Entry 4QSM (X-ray diffraction, 3.00 A resolution); this record covers chains A and B of the 4 polymer chains in the assembly.

# Chain A (and B)
Molecule: L-lactate dehydrogenase A chain
Organism: Homo sapiens
Notes: EC 1.1.1.27; chain B of this document is another copy of the same molecule, construct and numbering; everything in this record applies to it too
Reference sequence: P00338 (LDHA_HUMAN); residue numbers follow UniProt; this construct covers 2-332
Chain sequence (337 residues; each row starts with the number of its first residue):
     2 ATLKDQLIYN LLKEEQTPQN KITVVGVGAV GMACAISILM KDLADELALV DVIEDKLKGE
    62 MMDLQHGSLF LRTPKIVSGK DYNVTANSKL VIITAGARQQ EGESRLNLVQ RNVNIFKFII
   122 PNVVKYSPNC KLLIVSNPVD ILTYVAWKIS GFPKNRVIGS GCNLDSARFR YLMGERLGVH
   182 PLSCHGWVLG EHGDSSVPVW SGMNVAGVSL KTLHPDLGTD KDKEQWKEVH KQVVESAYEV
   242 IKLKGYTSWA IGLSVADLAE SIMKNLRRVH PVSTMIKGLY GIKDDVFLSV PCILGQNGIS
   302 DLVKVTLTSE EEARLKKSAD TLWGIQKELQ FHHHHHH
Unresolved in the structure: 334-338 (chain B: 333-338)
Sequence notes: expression tag (333-338)
Curated features (UniProtKB/Swiss-Prot):
  - active site: H193 (Proton acceptor)
  - binding site (NAD(+)): R99, N138
  - binding site (substrate): R106, N138, R169, T248
  - modified residue: A2 (N-acetylalanine), K5 (N6-acetyllysine), Y10 (Phosphotyrosine), K14 (N6-acetyllysine), T18 (Phosphothreonine), K57 (N6-acetyllysine), K81 (N6-acetyllysine), K118 (N6-acetyllysine), K126 (N6-acetyllysine), K224 (N6-acetyllysine), K232 (N6-acetyllysine), Y239 (Phosphotyrosine), K243 (N6-acetyllysine), T309 (Phosphothreonine), S310 (Phosphoserine), K318 (N6-acetyllysine), T322 (Phosphothreonine)
  - cross-link: K57 (Glycyl lysine isopeptide (Lys-Gly) (interchain with G-Cter in SUMO2))
  - mutagenesis: D56 (D56A: Abolishes interaction with MP31), R99 (R99A: Abolishes interaction with MP31), R106 (R106A/K/Q: Increases binding to FLCN)
Small-molecule neighbours: 38K (3-{[7-(2,4-dimethoxypyrimidin-5-yl)-3-sulfamoylquinolin-4-yl]amino}benzoic acid): G27, D52, V53, A96, G97, A98, R99, R112, N115, I116, F119, I120
What the authors report for this chain:
  - binding site for 38K: D52, V53, R99, E102, R112, I116, F119
  - contacts within the chain: E104-R112 (salt bridge)
  - conformationally variable residues (side-chain flip): E102
  - catalytic residues: H193 (citing earlier work)

# Interface between chain A and chain B
Pairs across the interface (102; chain A residue first):
  T3(A) with E225(B)
  L4(A) with L211(B), hydrophobic; L214(B), hydrophobic; H215(B); E225(B), hydrogen bond (backbone-side chain); W227(B)
  K5(A) with R177(B); L178(B)
  Q7(A) with L214(B), hydrogen bond (side chain-backbone)
  L8(A) with V206(B), hydrophobic; V209(B), hydrophobic; L214(B), hydrophobic
  I9(A) with L178(B); V180(B), hydrophobic
  M33(A) with W250(B)
  I37(A) with W250(B), hydrophobic
  S38(A) with M41(B)
  M41(A) with S38(B); K42(B); L254(B), hydrophobic
  K42(A) with M41(B)
  D56(A) with L244(B)
  K57(A) with L244(B), hydrogen bond (backbone-backbone)
  G60(A) with V241(B); L244(B); K245(B)
  E61(A) with K245(B), salt bridge; W250(B), hydrogen bond
  D64(A) with K245(B), salt bridge; T248(B); S249(B), hydrogen bond (side chain-backbone); W250(B), hydrogen bond (side chain-backbone); A251(B), hydrogen bond (side chain-backbone)
  L65(A) with W250(B), hydrophobic
  Q66(A) with Y172(B), hydrogen bond
  H67(A) with R169(B), hydrogen bond; Y172(B); S237(B); A251(B)
  G68(A) with L254(B)
  S69(A) with Y172(B); H181(B)
  L70(A) with A168(B), hydrophobic; R171(B); P182(B); L183(B)
  F71(A) with A168(B), hydrophobic; L254(B), hydrophobic; S255(B); D258(B)
  L72(A) with H181(B)
  R73(A) with L183(B)
  A168(A) with F71(B), hydrophobic
  R169(A) with H67(B), hydrogen bond
  R171(A) with L70(B)
  Y172(A) with Q66(B), hydrogen bond; S69(B)
  R177(A) with K5(B)
  L178(A) with K5(B); I9(B)
  H181(A) with S69(B); L72(B)
  P182(A) with S69(B); L70(B)
  L183(A) with L70(B)
  V209(A) with L8(B), hydrophobic
  L211(A) with L4(B), hydrophobic
  L214(A) with L4(B), hydrophobic; Q7(B); L8(B), hydrophobic
  H215(A) with L4(B)
  E225(A) with T3(B); L4(B), hydrogen bond (side chain-backbone)
  W227(A) with L4(B), hydrophobic
  S237(A) with H67(B)
  V241(A) with G60(B); D64(B)
  L244(A) with D56(B); K57(B); G60(B); M63(B), hydrophobic
  K245(A) with K57(B); G60(B); E61(B), salt bridge; D64(B), salt bridge
  Y247(A) with E61(B)
  T248(A) with D64(B)
  S249(A) with D64(B), hydrogen bond (backbone-side chain)
  W250(A) with M33(B); I37(B), hydrophobic; E61(B), hydrogen bond; D64(B), hydrogen bond (backbone-side chain); L65(B), hydrophobic; W250(B), hydrophobic
  A251(A) with D64(B), hydrogen bond (backbone-side chain); H67(B); G68(B)
  L254(A) with M41(B), hydrophobic; G68(B); F71(B), hydrophobic
  S255(A) with F71(B)
  D258(A) with F71(B)
Also at the interface, not in a pair above, chain A (57 interface residues in all): K59, M63, L165, V206, E240
Also at the interface, not in a pair above, chain B (58 interface residues in all): K59, R73, L165, L218, Y247

# In short
57 residues of chain A and 58 residues of chain B are in contact; the contacts include 16 hydrogen bonds and 4
salt bridges. Polar contacts include E61(A)-K245(B), D64(A)-K245(B) and L4(A)-E225(B). Ligands of chain A:
compound 38K. The paper reports the catalytic residue H193(A); a binding site for 38K at D52(A), V53(A) and
R99(A) among others.
Chain A and chain B are both L-lactate dehydrogenase A chain (Homo sapiens); the structure, Crystal structure
of human muscle L-lactate dehydrogenase in complex with inhibitor 2,
3-{[7-(2,4-dimethoxypyrimidin-5-yl)-3-sulfamoylquinolin-4-yl]amino}benzoic acid, was determined by X-ray
diffraction (same publication as 4OJN, 4OKN and 4QT0).
